PDB entry 8W9E | electron microscopy, 3.60 A resolution | chains c and j of the 17 polymer chains in the assembly

Chain c:
Name: Histone H2A type 1-B/E
Organism: Homo sapiens
UniProt: P04908 (H2A1B_HUMAN); residues 0-129 here correspond to UniProt positions 1-130 (UniProt number = residue number + 1)
Amino-acid sequence (130 residues; numbered 0 to 129; the number before each row is that of its first residue; numbering starts at 0):
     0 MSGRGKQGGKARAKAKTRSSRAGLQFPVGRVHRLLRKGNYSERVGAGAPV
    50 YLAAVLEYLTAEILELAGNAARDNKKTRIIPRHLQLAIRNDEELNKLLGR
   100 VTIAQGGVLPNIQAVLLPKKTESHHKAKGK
Unresolved in the structure: 0-11, 119-129
Curated features (UniProtKB/Swiss-Prot):
  - modified residue: Ser1 (N-acetylserine), Arg3 (Citrulline), Lys5 (N6-(2-hydroxyisobutyryl)lysine), Lys9 (N6-(2-hydroxyisobutyryl)lysine), Lys13 (N6-(beta-hydroxybutyryl)lysine), Lys36 (N6-(2-hydroxyisobutyryl)lysine), Lys74 (N6-(2-hydroxyisobutyryl)lysine), Lys75 (N6-(2-hydroxyisobutyryl)lysine), Lys95 (N6-(2-hydroxyisobutyryl)lysine), Gln104 (N5-methylglutamine), Lys118 (N6-(2-hydroxyisobutyryl)lysine), Lys119 (N6-crotonyllysine), Thr120 (Phosphothreonine), Lys125 (N6-crotonyllysine)
  - cross-link (Glycyl lysine isopeptide (Lys-Gly)): Lys13 (interchain with G-Cter in ubiquitin), Lys15 (interchain with G-Cter in ubiquitin), Lys119 (interchain with G-Cter in ubiquitin)

Chain j:
Molecule: 3-DNA
Organism: Homo sapiens
Sequence (147 nucleotides; row label = number of the first residue in the row; numbers below 1 keep their minus sign (DA-73 is residue -73)):
   -73 ATCAATATCCACCTGCAGATACTACCAAAAGTGTATTTGGAAACTGCTCC
   -23 ATCAAAAGGCATGTTCAGCTGGATTCCAGCTGAACATGCCTTTTGATGGA
    27 GCAGTTTCCAAATACACTTTTGGTAGTATCTGCAGGTGGATATTGAT

How chain c and chain j interact:
Pairs across the interface (13):
  Arg29(c) with DG49(j), salt bridge to the phosphate
  Arg35(c) with DT39(j), salt bridge to the phosphate
  Arg42(c) with DA38(j), hydrogen bond to the sugar; DT39(j), phosphate contact
  Val43(c) with DA38(j), sugar contact; DT39(j), hydrogen bond to the phosphate
  Gly44(c) with DA38(j), phosphate contact
  Ala45(c) with DA38(j), hydrogen bond to the phosphate
  Lys75(c) with DA60(j), salt bridge to the phosphate
  Thr76(c) with DG58(j), sugar contact; DC59(j), hydrogen bond to the phosphate
  Arg77(c) with DG58(j), sugar contact; DC59(j), hydrogen bond to the phosphate
Also at the interface, not in a pair above, chain c (10 interface residues in all): Glu41
Also at the interface, not in a pair above, chain j (7 interface residues in all): DG48

In short:
10 residues of chain c and 7 residues of chain j are in contact, with 5 hydrogen bonds and 3 salt bridges.
Polar pairs include Arg42(c)-DA38(j), Val43(c)-DT39(j) and Ala45(c)-DA38(j).
Chain c is Histone H2A type 1-B/E and chain j is 3-DNA, both from Homo sapiens; the structure, Cryo-EM
structure of the Rpd3S-nucleosome complex from budding yeast in State 2, was determined by electron microscopy
(same publication as 8W9C, 8W9D and 8W9F).
